PDB entry 4PCI | X-ray diffraction, 1.25 A resolution | chain A

Chain A:
Protein: Bromodomain-containing protein 4
Organism: Homo sapiens
UniProt: O60885 (BRD4_HUMAN); residues 44-168 here = UniProt positions 44-168
Sequence (127 residues; row label = number of the first residue in the row):
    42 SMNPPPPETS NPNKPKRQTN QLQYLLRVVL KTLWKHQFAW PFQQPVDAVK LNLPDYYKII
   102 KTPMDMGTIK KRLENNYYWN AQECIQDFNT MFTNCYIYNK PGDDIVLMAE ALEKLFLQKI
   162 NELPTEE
Unresolved in the structure: 168
Sequence notes: expression tag (42-43)
Swiss-Prot annotation at these positions:
  - site: N140 (Acetylated histone binding)
  - cross-link: K99 (Glycyl lysine isopeptide (Lys-Gly) (interchain with G-Cter in SUMO2))
  - natural variant: D145 (D145G: Found in a patient with a neurodevelopmental syndrome; uncertain significance)
  - mutagenesis: N140 (N140A: Abolishes binding to acetylated histones)
Residues lining bound ligands: B16 (2NJ; (4S)-1-methyl-4-phenyl-1,3,4,5-tetrahydro-2H-1,5-benzodiazepin-2-one): W81, P82, F83, V87, L92, L94, Y97, Y139, N140, I146
Reported in the primary citation:
  - binding site for B16: F83, V87, L92, L94, Y97, N140, I146 (from molecular simulation)

Overview:
Bound to chain A: B16. From UniProt: one mutagenesis site. The paper reports a binding site for B16 at F83,
V87 and L92 among others.
Chain A is Bromodomain-containing protein 4 (Homo sapiens); the structure, Crystal Structure of the first
bromodomain of BRD4 in complex with B16, was determined by X-ray diffraction together with 4PCE from the same
study.
